5DAH - chains A and D; structure by X-ray diffraction, 2.61 A resolution.

Chain A:
Protein: Protein AF-10
Organism: Homo sapiens
UniProtKB: P55197 (AF10_HUMAN); residues 1-208 here = UniProt positions 1-208
Sequence (208 residues; numbered 1 to 208; the number before each row is that of its first residue):
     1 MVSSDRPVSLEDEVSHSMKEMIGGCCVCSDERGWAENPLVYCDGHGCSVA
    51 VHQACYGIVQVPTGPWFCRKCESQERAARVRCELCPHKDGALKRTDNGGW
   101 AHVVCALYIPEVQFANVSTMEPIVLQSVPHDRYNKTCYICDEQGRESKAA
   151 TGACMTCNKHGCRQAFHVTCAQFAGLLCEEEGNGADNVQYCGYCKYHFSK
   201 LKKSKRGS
Disordered / not traced: 1-20, 200-208
Ion coordination: Zn2+ site 1: Cys25, Cys28, His52, Cys55; Zn2+ site 2: Cys42, Cys47, Cys68, Cys71; Zn2+ site 3: Cys82, Cys85, His102, Cys105; Zn2+ site 4: Cys137, Cys140, His167, Cys170; Zn2+ site 5: Cys157, Cys162, Cys194, His197
What the authors report for this chain:
  - conformationally variable residues (order/disorder transition): Glu179 to Val188

Chain D:
Protein: Histone H3 peptide
Organism: Homo sapiens
Sequence (11 residues; row label = number of the first residue in the row):
    19 QLATKAARKSA
Disordered / not traced: 19, 29
What the authors report for this chain:
  - post-translational modification sites: Lys27

Interface between chain A and chain D:
Contacting residue pairs (25; chain A residue first):
  Ala54(A) - Thr22(D)
  Ala54(A) - Lys23(D)  hydrogen bond (backbone-backbone)
  Cys55(A) - Lys23(D)
  Ala106(A) - Lys27(D)  hydrogen bond (backbone-side chain)
  Leu107(A) - Lys23(D)
  Leu107(A) - Lys27(D)  hydrogen bond (backbone-side chain)
  Ile109(A) - Lys27(D)  hydrogen bond (backbone-side chain)
  Pro110(A) - Lys27(D)  hydrogen bond (backbone-side chain)
  Val112(A) - Lys27(D)  hydrogen bond (backbone-side chain)
  Phe114(A) - Ala24(D)  hydrophobic
  Val117(A) - Thr22(D)  hydrogen bond (backbone-side chain)
  Val117(A) - Ala24(D)
  Val117(A) - Ala25(D)  hydrophobic
  Ser118(A) - Thr22(D)
  Met120(A) - Thr22(D)
  Met120(A) - Ala24(D)  hydrophobic
  Glu179(A) - Lys23(D)  salt bridge
  Asp186(A) - Arg26(D)  salt bridge
  Asn187(A) - Arg26(D)
  Asn187(A) - Ser28(D)
  Val188(A) - Arg26(D)  hydrogen bond (backbone-backbone)
  Val188(A) - Lys27(D)
  Val188(A) - Ser28(D)  hydrogen bond (backbone-backbone)
  Tyr190(A) - Lys23(D)  hydrogen bond (side chain-backbone)
  Tyr190(A) - Lys27(D)
Other interface residues (no listed pair), chain A (20 interface residues in all): Cys28, Glu36, Gly57, Gln189
Other interface residues (no listed pair), chain D (9 interface residues in all): Leu20, Ala21
The authors on this interface:
  - specific contacts: Glu179(A)-Lys23(D) (hydrogen bond)
  - interface residues, chain D: Ala24(D), Arg26(D)

Summary:
Chain A and chain D form an interface of 20 and 9 residues respectively; the contacts include 10 hydrogen
bonds and 2 salt bridges. Polar contacts include Glu179(A)-Lys23(D), Asp186(A)-Arg26(D) and
Ala106(A)-Lys27(D). The authors report a hydrogen bond between Glu179(A) and Lys23(D). The paper reports
interface residues Ala24(D) and Arg26(D); a modification site at Lys27(D).
Here chain A is Protein AF-10 and chain D is Histone H3 peptide, both from Homo sapiens. Entry 5DAH (Crystal
structure of PZP domain of human AF10 protein fused with Histone H3 peptide) was determined by X-ray
diffraction together with 5DAG from the same study.
